Entry 4HBJ (X-ray diffraction, 2.74 A resolution); this record covers chains L and M of the 3 polymer chains in the assembly.

Chain L:
Name: Reaction center protein L chain
From: Rhodobacter sphaeroides
UniProtKB: P0C0Y8 (RCEL_RHOSH); residues 1-281 here correspond to UniProt positions 2-282 (UniProt number = residue number + 1)
Sequence (281 residues; each row starts with the number of its first residue):
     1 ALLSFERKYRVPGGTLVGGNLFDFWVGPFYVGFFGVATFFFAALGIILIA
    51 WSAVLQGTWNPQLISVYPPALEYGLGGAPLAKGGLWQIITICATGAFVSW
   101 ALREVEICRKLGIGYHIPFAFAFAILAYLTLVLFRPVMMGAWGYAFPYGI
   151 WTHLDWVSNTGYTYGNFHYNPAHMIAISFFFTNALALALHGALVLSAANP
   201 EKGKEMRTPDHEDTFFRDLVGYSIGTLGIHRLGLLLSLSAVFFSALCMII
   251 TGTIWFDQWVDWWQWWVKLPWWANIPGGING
Bound ions: Fe ion: His190, His230 (shared with His219(M), Glu234(M), His266(M) of chain M)
Residues lining bound ligands:
  - bacteriochlorophyll a (BCL), molecule 1: Ile46, Tyr128, Leu131, Phe146, Ile150, Trp151, His153, Leu154, Trp156, Val157
  - bacteriochlorophyll a (BCL), molecule 2: Phe97, Phe121, Ala124, Ile125, Ala127, Tyr128, Leu131, Trp156, Val157, Ser158, Thr160, Gly161, Tyr162, Asn166, Phe167, His168, His173, Ala176, Ile177, Phe180, Phe181, Val241, Ser244, Ala245, Cys247, Met248
  - bacteriochlorophyll a (BCL), molecule 3: Val157, Tyr162, His168, Phe181
  - bacteriochlorophyll a (BCL), molecule 4: His168, His173, Met174, Ile177, Ser178, Phe181, Thr182, Leu185
  - bacteriopheophytin a (BPH), molecule 1: Thr38, Phe41, Ala42, Gly45, Ile49, Cys92, Ala93, Ala96, Phe97, Trp100, Glu104, Ile117, Ala120, Phe121, Phe123, Ala124, Tyr128, Phe146, Tyr148, Gly149, Ile150, His153, Phe180, Leu238, Val241
  - bacteriopheophytin a (BPH), molecule 2: Phe181, Ala184, Leu185, Ala188, Leu189, Phe216, Leu219, Val220
  - ubiquinone-10 (U10), molecule 1: Phe29, Tyr30, Val31, Gly35, Thr38, Phe39, Trp100, Arg103
  - ubiquinone-10 (U10), molecule 2: Thr182, Ala186, Leu189, His190, Leu193, Phe216, Tyr222, Ser223, Ile224, Gly225, Ile229, Leu232

Chain M:
Name: Reaction center protein M chain
From: Rhodobacter sphaeroides
UniProtKB: P0C0Y9 (RCEM_RHOSH); residues 1-302 here correspond to UniProt positions 2-303 (UniProt number = residue number + 1)
Sequence (313 residues; numbered 1 to 313; the number before each row is that of its first residue):
     1 AEYQNIFSQVQVRGPADLGMTEDVNLANRSGVGPFSTLLGWFGNAQLGPI
    51 YLGSLGVLSLFSGLMWFFTIGIWFWYQAGWNPAVFLRDLFFFSLEPPAPE
   101 YGLSFAAPLKEGGLWLIASFFMFVAVWSWWGRTYLRAQALGMGKHTAWAF
   151 LSAIWLWMVLGFIRPILMGSWSEAVPYGIFSHLDWTNNFSLVHGNLFYNP
   201 FHGLSIAFLYGSALLFAMHGATILAVSRFGGERELEQIADRGTAAERAAL
   251 FWRWTMGFNATMEGQHRWAIWMAVLVTLTGGIGILLSGTVVDNWYVWGQN
   301 HGMAPLNHHHHHH
Disordered / not traced: 303-313
Differences from the reference sequence: engineered mutation Gln265 (Ile266 in P0C0Y9); expression tag (303-313)
Curated features (UniProtKB/Swiss-Prot):
  - binding site ((7R,8Z)-bacteriochlorophyll b): His182, His202
  - binding site (Fe cation): His219, Glu234, His266
  - binding site (a ubiquinone): Trp252
Bound ions: Fe ion: His219, Glu234, His266 (shared with His190(L), His230(L) of chain L)
Residues lining bound ligands:
  - bacteriochlorophyll a (BCL), molecule 1: Trp66, Met122, Val126, Phe150, Ala153, Ile154, Leu156, Trp157, Leu160, Trp185, Thr186, Asn187, Phe189, Ser190, Asn195, Leu196, Phe197, His202, Ser205, Ile206, Leu209, Tyr210, Val276, Thr277, Gly280, Gly281, Gly283, Ile284
  - bacteriochlorophyll a (BCL), molecule 2: Met122, Trp157, Leu160, Val175, Ile179, His182, Leu183, Trp185, Thr186
  - bacteriochlorophyll a (BCL), molecule 3: Thr186, Phe197, Leu209, Tyr210
  - bacteriochlorophyll a (BCL), molecule 4: Phe197, Gly203, Ile206, Ala207, Tyr210, Gly211, Leu214
  - bacteriopheophytin a (BPH), molecule 1: Ser59, Leu60, Gly63, Leu64, Trp66, Phe67, Ala125, Val126, Trp129, Thr133, Thr146, Ala149, Phe150, Ser152, Ala153, Ala273, Val274, Thr277
  - bacteriopheophytin a (BPH), molecule 2: Tyr210, Ala213, Leu214, Ala217, Met218, Trp252, Thr255, Met256
  - spheroidene (SPO): Trp66, Phe67, Phe68, Ile70, Gly71, Phe74, Trp75, Phe85, Leu89, Phe105, Trp115, Leu116, Ser119, Phe120, Met122, Phe123, Trp157, Met158, Leu160, Gly161, Phe162, Trp171, Val175, Pro176, Tyr177, Gly178, Ile179, His182
  - ubiquinone-10 (U10): Leu214, Leu215, Met218, His219, Thr222, Ile223, Ala245, Ala248, Ala249, Trp252, Met256, Phe258, Asn259, Ala260, Thr261, Met262, Gln265, Trp268, Met272

Chain L / chain M interface:
Pairs across the interface (203; chain L residue first):
  Ala1(L) - Arg253(M)  hydrogen bond (backbone-side chain)
  Leu3(L) - Leu250(M)  hydrophobic
  Leu3(L) - Arg253(M)
  Leu3(L) - Asn259(M)
  Phe5(L) - Arg241(M)
  Phe5(L) - Glu246(M)
  Phe5(L) - Leu250(M)  hydrophobic
  Glu6(L) - Leu250(M)
  Glu6(L) - Arg253(M)  salt bridge
  Glu6(L) - Trp254(M)  hydrogen bond
  Lys8(L) - Glu246(M)  salt bridge
  Tyr9(L) - Thr243(M)  hydrogen bond
  Tyr9(L) - Glu246(M)  hydrogen bond
  Tyr9(L) - Arg247(M)
  Tyr9(L) - Leu250(M)  hydrophobic
  Tyr9(L) - Trp254(M)
  Trp25(L) - Trp254(M)
  Pro28(L) - Arg253(M)
  Pro28(L) - Trp254(M)
  Pro28(L) - Gly257(M)
  Phe29(L) - Trp254(M)
  Phe29(L) - Met256(M)
  Phe29(L) - Gly257(M)
  Tyr30(L) - Trp254(M)  hydrogen bond (backbone-backbone)
  Trp100(L) - Thr255(M)
  Arg103(L) - Trp254(M)  hydrogen bond (side chain-backbone)
  Arg103(L) - Thr255(M)  hydrogen bond (side chain-backbone)
  Glu104(L) - Phe251(M)
  Glu104(L) - Thr255(M)
  Ile107(L) - Phe251(M)  hydrophobic
  Ile107(L) - Trp254(M)  hydrophobic
  Ile107(L) - Thr255(M)
  Cys108(L) - Phe251(M)  hydrophobic
  Lys110(L) - Trp254(M)
  Leu111(L) - Arg247(M)  hydrogen bond (backbone-side chain)
  Leu111(L) - Phe251(M)
  Leu111(L) - Trp254(M)  hydrophobic
  Gly112(L) - Arg228(M)  hydrogen bond (backbone-side chain)
  Gly112(L) - Phe229(M)
  Ile113(L) - Ala225(M)
  Ile113(L) - Val226(M)  hydrophobic
  Ile113(L) - Arg228(M)
  Ile113(L) - Phe229(M)  hydrophobic
  Ile113(L) - Phe251(M)  hydrophobic
  Gly114(L) - Ala225(M)  hydrogen bond (backbone-backbone)
  Gly114(L) - Arg228(M)
  His116(L) - Gln4(M)  hydrogen bond (side chain-backbone)
  His116(L) - Ala221(M)
  His116(L) - Leu224(M)
  His116(L) - Ala225(M)
  Ile117(L) - Ala221(M)  hydrophobic
  Ile117(L) - Thr222(M)
  Ile117(L) - Phe251(M)  hydrophobic
  Ile117(L) - Trp252(M)  hydrophobic
  Trp151(L) - Phe197(M)
  Leu154(L) - Phe197(M)
  Val157(L) - Phe197(M)  hydrophobic
  Ser158(L) - Phe197(M)
  Tyr162(L) - Asn187(M)  hydrogen bond
  Tyr162(L) - Leu191(M)
  Asn166(L) - Leu183(M)
  Asn166(L) - Asn187(M)
  His168(L) - Leu183(M)  hydrogen bond (side chain-backbone)
  His168(L) - Thr186(M)
  Tyr169(L) - Phe180(M)
  Tyr169(L) - Asp184(M)  hydrogen bond
  Met174(L) - Phe180(M)  hydrophobic
  Met174(L) - Leu183(M)  hydrophobic
  Phe180(L) - Leu209(M)
  Phe180(L) - Ala213(M)  hydrophobic
  Asn183(L) - Ser212(M)  hydrogen bond (side chain-backbone)
  Asn183(L) - Ala213(M)
  Asn183(L) - Phe216(M)
  Ala184(L) - Ala273(M)
  Ala186(L) - Phe216(M)
  Leu187(L) - Ser212(M)
  Leu187(L) - Phe216(M)
  Leu187(L) - Ala269(M)  hydrophobic
  Ala188(L) - Ala273(M)
  His190(L) - His219(M)  hydrogen bond
  His190(L) - Glu234(M)  salt bridge
  His190(L) - His266(M)  hydrogen bond
  Gly191(L) - His266(M)
  Ala192(L) - His145(M)
  Ala192(L) - Thr146(M)
  Ala192(L) - Ile270(M)  hydrophobic
  Val194(L) - Glu234(M)
  Val194(L) - Leu235(M)
  Val194(L) - His266(M)
  Leu195(L) - His145(M)
  Leu195(L) - Glu263(M)
  Leu195(L) - His266(M)
  Leu195(L) - Arg267(M)
  Leu195(L) - Ile270(M)  hydrophobic
  Ser196(L) - Met142(M)
  Ser196(L) - Gly143(M)  hydrogen bond (backbone-backbone)
  Ser196(L) - His145(M)
  Ala197(L) - Leu235(M)  hydrophobic
  Asn199(L) - Gly143(M)
  Asn199(L) - His145(M)
  Asn199(L) - Glu263(M)  hydrogen bond
  Asn199(L) - Arg267(M)  hydrogen bond
  Pro200(L) - Gly141(M)
  Pro200(L) - Gly143(M)
  Glu201(L) - Gln138(M)
  Glu201(L) - Gly141(M)  hydrogen bond (backbone-backbone)
  Glu201(L) - Lys144(M)  salt bridge
  Met206(L) - Leu235(M)
  Arg207(L) - Glu22(M)  salt bridge
  Arg207(L) - Leu140(M)  hydrogen bond (side chain-backbone)
  Arg207(L) - Gly141(M)
  Arg207(L) - Met142(M)
  Arg207(L) - Leu235(M)
  Thr208(L) - Leu235(M)
  Pro209(L) - Leu235(M)
  Asp210(L) - Met20(M)
  His211(L) - Met20(M)
  His211(L) - Glu22(M)  salt bridge
  Glu212(L) - Leu235(M)
  Asp213(L) - Asn44(M)
  Thr214(L) - Gly19(M)
  Thr214(L) - Met20(M)  hydrogen bond (side chain-backbone)
  Thr214(L) - Arg29(M)
  Thr214(L) - Leu140(M)
  Phe215(L) - Thr133(M)
  Phe215(L) - Arg136(M)
  Phe215(L) - Ala137(M)
  Phe215(L) - Leu140(M)  hydrophobic
  Phe215(L) - Thr146(M)
  Arg217(L) - Asn44(M)
  Arg217(L) - Gln46(M)
  Arg217(L) - Gly48(M)
  Arg217(L) - Pro49(M)
  Arg217(L) - Ile50(M)
  Asp218(L) - Arg29(M)  salt bridge
  Asp218(L) - Ile50(M)
  Asp218(L) - Tyr51(M)  hydrogen bond (backbone-backbone)
  Asp218(L) - Arg132(M)  hydrogen bond (backbone-side chain)
  Leu219(L) - Trp129(M)
  Leu219(L) - Arg132(M)  hydrogen bond (backbone-side chain)
  Leu219(L) - Thr133(M)
  Val220(L) - Ile50(M)
  Val220(L) - Trp129(M)  hydrophobic
  Gly221(L) - Leu47(M)
  Gly221(L) - Gly48(M)  hydrogen bond (backbone-backbone)
  Gly221(L) - Ile50(M)
  Tyr222(L) - Leu39(M)  hydrophobic
  Tyr222(L) - Asn44(M)  hydrogen bond (side chain-backbone)
  Tyr222(L) - Gln46(M)
  Tyr222(L) - Leu47(M)  hydrophobic
  Ser223(L) - Asn44(M)  hydrogen bond (backbone-side chain)
  Ile224(L) - Gly43(M)
  Ile224(L) - Asn44(M)  hydrogen bond (backbone-backbone)
  Gly225(L) - Asn44(M)
  Thr226(L) - Glu232(M)
  Leu227(L) - Asn5(M)
  Leu227(L) - Leu224(M)  hydrophobic
  Leu227(L) - Glu232(M)
  Gly228(L) - Phe42(M)
  Ile229(L) - Phe216(M)
  His230(L) - His219(M)  hydrogen bond
  His230(L) - Gly220(M)
  His230(L) - Ile223(M)
  His230(L) - Glu234(M)  salt bridge
  Arg231(L) - Asn5(M)  hydrogen bond (side chain-backbone)
  Arg231(L) - Ile6(M)  hydrogen bond (side chain-backbone)
  Arg231(L) - Phe7(M)
  Arg231(L) - Ser8(M)  hydrogen bond
  Arg231(L) - Trp41(M)  hydrogen bond (side chain-backbone)
  Arg231(L) - Phe42(M)  hydrogen bond (side chain-backbone)
  Leu232(L) - Phe42(M)
  Gly233(L) - Phe216(M)
  Leu234(L) - Ala217(M)
  Leu234(L) - Leu224(M)  hydrophobic
  Ser237(L) - Ala213(M)  hydrogen bond (side chain-backbone)
  Ser237(L) - Ala217(M)
  Trp263(L) - Phe90(M)  hydrophobic
  Trp263(L) - Phe180(M)  hydrophobic
  Trp266(L) - Leu86(M)  hydrogen bond (side chain-backbone)
  Trp266(L) - Arg87(M)  hydrogen bond (side chain-backbone)
  Val267(L) - Arg87(M)
  Val267(L) - Phe91(M)  hydrophobic
  Trp272(L) - Ala83(M)
  Trp272(L) - Leu86(M)  hydrophobic
  Trp272(L) - Arg87(M)  hydrogen bond (backbone-side chain)
  Ala273(L) - Arg87(M)
  Ile275(L) - Asn81(M)
  Ile275(L) - Ala83(M)  hydrophobic
  Ile275(L) - Val84(M)  hydrophobic
  Ile275(L) - Arg87(M)  hydrogen bond (backbone-side chain)
  Pro276(L) - Val84(M)
  Gly277(L) - Val84(M)
  Gly277(L) - Arg87(M)  hydrogen bond (backbone-side chain)
  Gly278(L) - Gln77(M)  hydrogen bond (backbone-backbone)
  Gly278(L) - Val84(M)
  Gly278(L) - Asp88(M)
  Ile279(L) - Asp88(M)  hydrogen bond (backbone-side chain)
  Ile279(L) - Phe91(M)  hydrophobic
  Ile279(L) - Phe92(M)  hydrophobic
  Asn280(L) - Arg87(M)
  Asn280(L) - Asp88(M)  hydrogen bond
  Asn280(L) - Phe91(M)
  Gly281(L) - Arg87(M)
Also at the interface, not in a pair above, chain L (99 interface residues in all): Leu2, Arg10, Pro118, Ala120, Asp155, Phe181, Leu189, Leu193, Ala198, Lys204, Leu235
Also at the interface, not in a pair above, chain M (100 interface residues in all): Tyr3, Asp17, Val24, Ala78, Ala149, Asn195, Tyr198, Leu215, Met218, Ile238, Ala239, Ala249, Met272

Overview:
Chain L and chain M form an interface of 99 and 100 residues respectively; the contacts include 45 hydrogen
bonds and 8 salt bridges. Among the polar pairs are Glu6(L)-Arg253(M), Lys8(L)-Glu246(M) and
His190(L)-Glu234(M).
Chain L is Reaction center protein L chain and chain M is Reaction center protein M chain, both from
Rhodobacter sphaeroides; the structure, Bacterial Photosynthetic Reaction Center from Rhodobacter sphaeroides
with ILE M265 replaced with GLN, was determined by X-ray diffraction.
